Entry 6HCU (X-ray diffraction, 1.62 A resolution); this record covers chains A and B.

Chain A (and B):
Protein: Lysine--tRNA ligase
From: Plasmodium falciparum 3D7
Notes: EC 6.1.1.6; chain B of this document is another copy of the same molecule, construct and numbering; everything in this record applies to it too
Reference sequence: Q8IDJ8 (Q8IDJ8_PLAF7); residue numbers follow UniProt; this construct covers 77-583
Chain sequence (507 residues; each row starts with the number of its first residue):
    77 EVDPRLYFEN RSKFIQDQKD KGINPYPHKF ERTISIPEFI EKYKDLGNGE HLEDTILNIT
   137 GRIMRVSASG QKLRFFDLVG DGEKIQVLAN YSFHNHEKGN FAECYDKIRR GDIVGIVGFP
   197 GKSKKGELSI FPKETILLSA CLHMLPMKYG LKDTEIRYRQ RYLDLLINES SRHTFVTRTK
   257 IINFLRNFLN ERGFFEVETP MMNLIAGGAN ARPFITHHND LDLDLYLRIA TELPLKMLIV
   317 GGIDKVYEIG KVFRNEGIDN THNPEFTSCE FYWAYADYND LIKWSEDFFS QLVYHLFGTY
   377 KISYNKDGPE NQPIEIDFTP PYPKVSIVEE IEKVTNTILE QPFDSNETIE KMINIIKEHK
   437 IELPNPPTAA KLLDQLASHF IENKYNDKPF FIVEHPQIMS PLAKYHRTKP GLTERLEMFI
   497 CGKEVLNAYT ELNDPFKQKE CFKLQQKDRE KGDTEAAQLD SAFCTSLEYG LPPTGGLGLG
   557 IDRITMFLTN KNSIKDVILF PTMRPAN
Unresolved in the structure: 77, 283-286, 519-534, 583 (chain B: 77, 145-146, 519-536, 583)
Disulfide bonds: Cys517-Cys540
Small-molecule neighbours:
  - FYB (N-[[4,4-bis(fluoranyl)-1-oxidanyl-cyclohexyl]methyl]-6-fluoranyl-4-oxidanylidene-chromene-2-carboxamide): Arg330, Glu332, Gly333, Thr337, His338, Asn339, Phe342, Ser344, Cys345, Glu346, Glu500, Val501, Leu502, Asn503, Gly554, Leu555, Gly556, Arg559, Ile570
  - histidine (HIS): His435, His455, Phe456
  - lysine (LYS): Lys321, Trp349, Ala350, Tyr351, Ala352, Asp356
What the authors report for this chain:
  - binding site for FYB: Glu500
  - specificity-determining residues: Val328, Ser344 (from molecular simulation)
  - conformationally variable residues (order/disorder transition): Ala282 to Ile291, Arg330 (from molecular simulation)

How chain A and chain B interact:
Pairs across the interface (194):
  Phe84(A) - Glu544(B)
  Ser88(A) - Phe512(B)
  Ile91(A) - Phe512(B)  hydrophobic
  Lys95(A) - Asp510(B)  salt bridge
  Tyr102(A) - Lys480(B)  hydrogen bond (backbone-side chain)
  Tyr102(A) - Asn509(B)
  Tyr102(A) - Asp510(B)
  Tyr102(A) - Pro511(B)
  Pro103(A) - Lys480(B)  hydrogen bond (backbone-side chain)
  His104(A) - Lys480(B)
  His104(A) - Tyr481(B)  hydrogen bond (side chain-backbone)
  His104(A) - Arg483(B)
  His104(A) - Glu490(B)
  His104(A) - Pro549(B)
  Lys105(A) - Tyr351(B)  hydrogen bond (side chain-backbone)
  Lys105(A) - Asp353(B)  salt bridge
  Lys105(A) - Asp356(B)  salt bridge
  Arg108(A) - Lys321(B)
  Arg108(A) - Tyr351(B)
  Thr136(A) - Tyr351(B)
  Arg138(A) - Val316(B)  hydrogen bond (side chain-backbone)
  Arg138(A) - Tyr545(B)  hydrogen bond (side chain-backbone)
  Arg138(A) - Gly546(B)  hydrogen bond (side chain-backbone)
  Asp157(A) - Asp320(B)
  Ile189(A) - Tyr351(B)
  Ile189(A) - Gly546(B)
  Ile189(A) - Pro548(B)
  Leu214(A) - Tyr351(B)  hydrophobic
  Leu214(A) - Pro549(B)
  Ser215(A) - Gly546(B)
  Ser215(A) - Leu547(B)  hydrogen bond (side chain-backbone)
  Ala216(A) - Glu544(B)
  Ala216(A) - Tyr545(B)
  Ala216(A) - Gly546(B)
  Cys217(A) - Glu544(B)
  Cys217(A) - Tyr545(B)
  Leu218(A) - Phe512(B)  hydrophobic
  Leu218(A) - Glu544(B)  hydrogen bond (backbone-backbone)
  His219(A) - Glu544(B)  salt bridge
  His219(A) - Tyr545(B)
  Leu221(A) - Tyr545(B)  hydrophobic
  Gln236(A) - Thr541(B)
  Gln236(A) - Tyr545(B)
  Tyr238(A) - Met313(B)
  Tyr238(A) - Val316(B)  hydrophobic
  Tyr238(A) - Gly317(B)
  Tyr238(A) - Thr541(B)
  Tyr238(A) - Ser542(B)
  Tyr238(A) - Tyr545(B)  hydrophobic
  Leu239(A) - Tyr545(B)  hydrophobic
  Leu241(A) - Leu314(B)  hydrophobic
  Leu241(A) - Gly317(B)
  Leu242(A) - Val316(B)
  Leu242(A) - Gly317(B)
  Arg248(A) - Gly318(B)  hydrogen bond (side chain-backbone)
  Phe251(A) - Phe271(B)
  Val252(A) - Phe271(B)  hydrophobic
  Arg254(A) - Glu274(B)  salt bridge
  Thr255(A) - Phe271(B)
  Thr255(A) - Glu272(B)  hydrogen bond (side chain-backbone)
  Ile258(A) - Glu274(B)
  Arg262(A) - Arg262(B)
  Phe271(A) - Phe251(B)
  Phe271(A) - Val252(B)  hydrophobic
  Phe271(A) - Thr255(B)
  Glu272(A) - Thr255(B)  hydrogen bond (backbone-side chain)
  Val273(A) - Leu575(B)  hydrophobic
  Glu274(A) - Arg254(B)  salt bridge
  Glu274(A) - Ile258(B)
  Glu274(A) - Lys327(B)
  Glu274(A) - Thr343(B)  hydrogen bond
  Glu274(A) - Leu575(B)
  Thr275(A) - Lys327(B)  hydrogen bond (backbone-side chain)
  Pro276(A) - Glu341(B)
  Pro276(A) - Phe576(B)
  Met277(A) - Met277(B)  hydrophobic
  Met277(A) - Lys327(B)
  Met277(A) - Phe329(B)  hydrophobic
  Met277(A) - Glu341(B)  hydrogen bond (backbone-side chain)
  Met278(A) - Phe290(B)  hydrophobic
  Met278(A) - Leu303(B)  hydrophobic
  Met278(A) - Phe329(B)  hydrophobic
  Met278(A) - Glu341(B)
  Met278(A) - Thr578(B)
  Phe290(A) - Met278(B)  hydrophobic
  Phe290(A) - Thr292(B)
  Phe290(A) - His293(B)
  Phe290(A) - His294(B)
  Ile291(A) - Ile291(B)
  Ile291(A) - Thr292(B)  hydrogen bond (backbone-side chain)
  Thr292(A) - Phe290(B)
  Thr292(A) - Ile291(B)  hydrogen bond (side chain-backbone)
  His293(A) - Phe290(B)
  His293(A) - Asn331(B)  hydrogen bond (backbone-side chain)
  His294(A) - Phe290(B)
  His294(A) - Asn331(B)
  His294(A) - Pro340(B)
  Asn295(A) - Arg288(B)
  Asn295(A) - Asn331(B)  hydrogen bond (backbone-side chain)
  Asp296(A) - Glu332(B)
  Asp296(A) - Gly333(B)
  Asp296(A) - Ile334(B)
  Asp296(A) - Arg580(B)
  Leu297(A) - Thr578(B)
  Leu297(A) - Arg580(B)  hydrogen bond (backbone-side chain)
  Leu299(A) - Pro581(B)
  Leu301(A) - Thr578(B)
  Pro310(A) - Phe576(B)
  Met313(A) - Tyr238(B)
  Met313(A) - Phe576(B)  hydrophobic
  Leu314(A) - Leu241(B)  hydrophobic
  Leu314(A) - Phe576(B)  hydrophobic
  Val316(A) - Arg138(B)  hydrogen bond (backbone-side chain)
  Val316(A) - Tyr238(B)  hydrophobic
  Val316(A) - Leu242(B)
  Gly317(A) - Tyr238(B)
  Gly317(A) - Leu241(B)
  Gly317(A) - Leu242(B)
  Gly318(A) - Arg248(B)  hydrogen bond (backbone-side chain)
  Asp320(A) - Asp157(B)
  Lys321(A) - Arg108(B)
  Lys327(A) - Glu274(B)
  Lys327(A) - Thr275(B)  hydrogen bond (side chain-backbone)
  Lys327(A) - Met277(B)
  Phe329(A) - Met277(B)  hydrophobic
  Asn331(A) - His293(B)  hydrogen bond (side chain-backbone)
  Asn331(A) - His294(B)
  Asn331(A) - Asn295(B)  hydrogen bond (side chain-backbone)
  Glu332(A) - His294(B)  hydrogen bond (backbone-side chain)
  Glu332(A) - Asp296(B)
  Gly333(A) - Asp296(B)
  Ile334(A) - His294(B)
  Ile334(A) - Leu297(B)  hydrophobic
  Pro340(A) - His294(B)
  Glu341(A) - Pro276(B)
  Glu341(A) - Met277(B)  hydrogen bond (side chain-backbone)
  Glu341(A) - Met278(B)  hydrogen bond (side chain-backbone)
  Thr343(A) - Glu274(B)  hydrogen bond
  Tyr351(A) - Lys105(B)  hydrogen bond (backbone-side chain)
  Tyr351(A) - Arg108(B)
  Tyr351(A) - Thr136(B)
  Tyr351(A) - Ile189(B)
  Ala352(A) - Lys105(B)
  Asp353(A) - Lys105(B)  salt bridge
  Asp356(A) - Lys105(B)  salt bridge
  Lys480(A) - Tyr102(B)  hydrogen bond (side chain-backbone)
  Lys480(A) - Pro103(B)  hydrogen bond (side chain-backbone)
  Lys480(A) - His104(B)
  Tyr481(A) - His104(B)  hydrogen bond (backbone-side chain)
  Arg483(A) - His104(B)
  Arg483(A) - Lys105(B)
  Glu490(A) - His104(B)
  Asn509(A) - Tyr102(B)
  Asp510(A) - Lys95(B)  salt bridge
  Asp510(A) - Tyr102(B)
  Pro511(A) - Tyr102(B)
  Phe512(A) - Ser88(B)
  Phe512(A) - Ile91(B)  hydrophobic
  Phe512(A) - Leu218(B)  hydrophobic
  Thr541(A) - Gln236(B)
  Thr541(A) - Tyr238(B)
  Ser542(A) - Tyr238(B)
  Glu544(A) - Phe84(B)
  Glu544(A) - Ala216(B)
  Glu544(A) - Cys217(B)
  Glu544(A) - Leu218(B)  hydrogen bond (backbone-backbone)
  Glu544(A) - His219(B)  salt bridge
  Tyr545(A) - Arg138(B)  hydrogen bond (backbone-side chain)
  Tyr545(A) - Ala216(B)
  Tyr545(A) - Cys217(B)
  Tyr545(A) - His219(B)
  Tyr545(A) - Leu221(B)  hydrophobic
  Tyr545(A) - Gln236(B)
  Tyr545(A) - Tyr238(B)  hydrophobic
  Tyr545(A) - Leu239(B)  hydrophobic
  Gly546(A) - Arg138(B)  hydrogen bond (backbone-side chain)
  Gly546(A) - Ile189(B)
  Gly546(A) - Ser215(B)
  Gly546(A) - Ala216(B)
  Leu547(A) - Ser215(B)  hydrogen bond (backbone-side chain)
  Pro548(A) - Ile189(B)
  Pro549(A) - His104(B)
  Pro549(A) - Leu214(B)
  Leu575(A) - Val273(B)  hydrophobic
  Leu575(A) - Glu274(B)
  Leu575(A) - Leu314(B)  hydrophobic
  Phe576(A) - Pro276(B)
  Phe576(A) - Pro310(B)  hydrophobic
  Phe576(A) - Met313(B)  hydrophobic
  Met579(A) - Leu299(B)
  Arg580(A) - Leu297(B)  hydrogen bond (side chain-backbone)
  Arg580(A) - Asp298(B)  hydrogen bond (side chain-backbone)
  Arg580(A) - Leu299(B)
  Pro581(A) - Leu299(B)
Interface residues without a listed pair, chain A (103 interface residues in all): Phe106, Gly137, Gly187, Asn259, Leu280, Leu303, Ile319, Arg330, His482, Ala538, Thr578
Interface residues without a listed pair, chain B (104 interface residues in all): Phe106, Glu107, Gly137, Gly187, Asn259, Leu280, Leu301, Ile319, Ala352, Lys513, Met579

Summary:
103 residues of chain A face 104 of chain B across their interface; the contacts include 39 hydrogen bonds and
10 salt bridges. Polar pairs include Lys95(A)-Asp510(B), Lys105(A)-Asp353(B) and Lys105(A)-Asp356(B). Ligands
of chain A: compound FYB, lysine and histidine. The paper reports a binding site for FYB at Glu500(A);
specificity determinants Val328(A) and Ser344(A).
Chain A and chain B are both Lysine--tRNA ligase (Plasmodium falciparum 3D7); the structure, Crystal Structure
of Lysyl-tRNA Synthetase from Plasmodium falciparum bound to a difluoro cyclohexyl chromone ligand, was
determined by X-ray diffraction, deposited together with 6HCV, 6HCW, 6AGT, 5ELN and 5ELO.
